8KFX - chains B and S of the 5 polymer chains in the assembly; structure by electron microscopy, 2.96 A resolution.

Chain B:
Protein: Guanine nucleotide-binding protein G(I)/G(S)/G(T) subunit beta-1
From: Homo sapiens
Reference sequence: P62873 (GBB1_HUMAN); residue numbers follow UniProt; this construct covers 1-340
Amino-acid sequence (366 residues; each row starts with the number of its first residue):
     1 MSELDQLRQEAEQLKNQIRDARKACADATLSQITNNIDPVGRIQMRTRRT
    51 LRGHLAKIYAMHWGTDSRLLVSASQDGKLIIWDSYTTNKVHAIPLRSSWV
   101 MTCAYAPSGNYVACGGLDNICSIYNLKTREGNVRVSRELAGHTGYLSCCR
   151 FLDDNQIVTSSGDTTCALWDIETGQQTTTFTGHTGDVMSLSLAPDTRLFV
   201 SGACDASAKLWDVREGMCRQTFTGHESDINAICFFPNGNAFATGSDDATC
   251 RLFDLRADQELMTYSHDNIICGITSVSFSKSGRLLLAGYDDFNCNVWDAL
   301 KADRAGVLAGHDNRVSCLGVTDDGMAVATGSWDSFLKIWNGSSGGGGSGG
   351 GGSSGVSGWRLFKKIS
Not modelled in the structure: 1-2, 341-366
Sequence notes: expression tag (341-366)
Swiss-Prot annotation at these positions:
  - modified residue: Ser2 (N-acetylserine), His266 (Phosphohistidine)
  - natural variant: Leu30 (L30F: In MRD42; uncertain significance), Arg52 (R52G: In MRD42), Gly64 (G64V: In MRD42), Asp76 (D76E: In MRD42; D76G: In MRD42), Gly77 (G77S: In MRD42), Lys78 (K78R: In MRD42), Ile80 (I80N: In MRD42; I80T: In MRD42), His91 (H91R: In MRD42; uncertain significance), Ala92 (A92T: In MRD42), Pro94 (P94S: In MRD42), Leu95 (L95P: In MRD42), Arg96 (R96L: In MRD42), 5 further natural variant entries in UniProt

Chain S:
Protein: scFv16
From: Homo sapiens
Notes: antibody fragment or engineered binder
Amino-acid sequence (297 residues; numbered -37 to 247 plus 14 insertion-coded residues; 2 numbers in that range are skipped by the numbering (no residue carries them; nothing is unmodelled there); the number before each row is that of its first residue; a row labelled like 121A-121N holds insertion residues (121A, then the next letters in order); numbers below 1 keep their minus sign (Met-37 is residue -37)):
   -37 MLLVNQSHQGFNKEHTSKMVSAIVLYVLLAAAAHSAFADVQLVESGGGLV
    13 QPGGSRKLSCSASGFAFSSFGMHWVRQAPEKGLEWVAYISSGSGTIYYAD
    63 TVKGRFTISRDDPKNTLFLQMTSLRSEDTAMYYCVRSIYYYGSSPFDFWG
   113 QGTTLTVSS
121A-121N GGGGSGGGGSGGGG
   124 SDIVMTQATSSVPVTPGESVSISCRSSKSLLHSNGNTYLYWFLQRPGQSP
   174 QLLIYRMSNLASGVPDRFSGSGSGTAFTLTISRLEAEDVGVYYCMQHLEY
   224 PLTFGAGTKLELKAAAHHHHHHHH
Not modelled in the structure: -37 to 1, 121A-121N, 236-247
Disulfides: Cys22-Cys96, Cys147-Cys217

Interface between chain B and chain S:
Pairs across the interface - 13 pairs, chain B then chain S:
  Arg68(B) with Tyr103(S)
  Leu69(B) with Tyr103(S), hydrophobic
  Asp83(B) with Tyr103(S)
  Val90(B) with Tyr102(S), hydrophobic
  Arg129(B) with Val2(S); Arg98(S), hydrogen bond (backbone-side chain); Phe110(S)
  Glu130(B) with Gly26(S); Phe27(S); Ala28(S), hydrogen bond (backbone-backbone); Phe32(S)
  Gly131(B) with Phe32(S)
  Asn132(B) with Ala28(S)
Also at the interface, not in a pair above, chain B (9 interface residues in all): His91
Also at the interface, not in a pair above, chain S (11 interface residues in all): Ser31, Ile100

Summary:
9 residues of chain B and 11 residues of chain S are in contact, with 2 hydrogen bonds. Polar contacts include
Arg129(B)-Arg98(S) and Glu130(B)-Ala28(S).
Chain B is Guanine nucleotide-binding protein G(I)/G(S)/G(T) subunit beta-1 and chain S is scFv16, both from
Homo sapiens; the structure, Gi bound CCR8 complex with nonpeptide agonist LMD-009, was determined by electron
microscopy (same publication as 8KFY and 8KFZ).
